Entry 5Z5B (X-ray diffraction, 2.30 A resolution); this record covers chain A.

# Chain A
Molecule: Protein-tyrosine phosphatase
Organism: Thermococcus kodakarensis KOD1
UniProtKB: Q8X270 (Q8X270_THEKO); residue numbers follow UniProt; this construct covers 1-147
Sequence (160 residues; numbered 1 to 160; the number before each row is that of its first residue):
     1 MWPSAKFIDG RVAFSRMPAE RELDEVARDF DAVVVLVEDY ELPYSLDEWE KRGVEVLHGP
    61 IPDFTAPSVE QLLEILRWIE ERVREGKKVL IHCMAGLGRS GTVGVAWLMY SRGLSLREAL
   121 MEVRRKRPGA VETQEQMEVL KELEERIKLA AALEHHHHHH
Unresolved in the structure: 157-160
Sequence notes: engineered mutation Ala95 (Gly in Q8X270); expression tag (148-160)
Reported in the primary citation:
  - conformationally variable residues (loop rearrangement): Ala95, Gly96
  - mutagenesis - G95A: increased catalytic activity
  - mutagenesis - D63N/E132Q, C93S: abolished catalytic activity
  - mutagenesis - D63N, R124A, R124E, E132L (28.8-fold), Q136A: decreased catalytic activity
  - catalytic residues: Asp63, Glu132
  - mutagenesis - E132Q: increased catalytic activity on 20 degC
  - mutagenesis - E132Q: decreased catalytic activity on 60 degC
  - mutagenesis - W2A (Tm change 7 degC), W2A/F14V/L76A (Tm 71 degC): decreased stability

# Overview
The paper reports catalytic residues Asp63 and Glu132; D63N, R124A and R124E, among others, reduce catalytic
activity; 11 substitutions were tested in all.
Chain A is Protein-tyrosine phosphatase (Thermococcus kodakarensis KOD1); the structure, Crystal structure of
Tk-PTP in the G95A mutant form, was determined by X-ray diffraction together with 5Z5A and 5Z59 from the same
study.
